PDB entry 5VWF | X-ray diffraction, 1.80 A resolution | chains A and B of the 3 polymer chains in the assembly

[Chain A]
Name: MHC class I antigen
Organism: Homo sapiens
Reference sequence: I3ZN84 (I3ZN84_HUMAN); residues 1-276 here correspond to UniProt positions 25-300 (UniProt number = residue number + 24)
Chain sequence (276 residues; numbered 1 to 276; the number before each row is that of its first residue):
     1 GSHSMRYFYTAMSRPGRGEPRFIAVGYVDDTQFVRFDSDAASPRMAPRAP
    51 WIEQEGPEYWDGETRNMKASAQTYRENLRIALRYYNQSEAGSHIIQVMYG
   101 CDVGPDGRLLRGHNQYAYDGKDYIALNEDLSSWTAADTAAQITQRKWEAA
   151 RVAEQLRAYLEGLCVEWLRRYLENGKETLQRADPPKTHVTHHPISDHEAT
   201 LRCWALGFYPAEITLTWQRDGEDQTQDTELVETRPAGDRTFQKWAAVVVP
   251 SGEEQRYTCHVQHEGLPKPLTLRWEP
Disulfide bonds: C101-C164, C203-C259
What the authors report for this chain:
  - specificity-determining residues: Y116

[Chain B]
Name: Beta-2-microglobulin
Organism: Homo sapiens
Reference sequence: P61769 (B2MG_HUMAN); residues 1-99 here correspond to UniProt positions 21-119 (UniProt number = residue number + 20)
Chain sequence (99 residues; numbered 1 to 99; the number before each row is that of its first residue):
     1 IQRTPKIQVYSRHPAENGKSNFLNCYVSGFHPSDIEVDLLKNGERIEKVE
    51 HSDLSFSKDWSFYLLYYTEFTPTEKDEYACRVNHVTLSQPKIVKWDRDM
Unresolved in the structure: 98-99
Disulfide bonds: C25-C80
UniProt features mapped onto this chain:
  - modified residue: Q2 (Pyrrolidone carboxylic acid)
  - glycosylation: I1 (N-linked (Glc) (glycation) isoleucine), K19 (N-linked (Glc) (glycation) lysine), K41 (N-linked (Glc) (glycation) lysine), K48 (N-linked (Glc) (glycation) lysine), K58 (N-linked (Glc) (glycation) lysine), K91 (N-linked (Glc) (glycation) lysine), K94 (N-linked (Glc) (glycation) lysine)

[Interface between chain A and chain B]
Pairs across the interface - 55 pairs, chain A then chain B:
  F8(A) with S55(B); F56(B), hydrophobic
  Y9(A) with F56(B)
  T10(A) with F56(B); F62(B)
  M12(A) with S33(B), hydrogen bond; D34(B); L54(B), hydrophobic
  R17(A) with D34(B), salt bridge
  I23(A) with L54(B), hydrophobic
  V25(A) with D53(B); L54(B); S55(B)
  Y27(A) with S55(B); Y63(B), hydrogen bond
  Q32(A) with D53(B), hydrogen bond
  R35(A) with D53(B), salt bridge
  R48(A) with D53(B), salt bridge
  I94(A) with H31(B); P32(B), hydrophobic; S33(B)
  Q96(A) with H31(B), hydrogen bond; F56(B); W60(B), hydrogen bond (side chain-backbone); F62(B)
  V97(A) with F56(B)
  M98(A) with F56(B), hydrophobic; K58(B); W60(B), hydrophobic
  Q115(A) with W60(B)
  Y116(A) with W60(B)
  A117(A) with W60(B), hydrophobic
  D119(A) with H31(B)
  G120(A) with R3(B), hydrogen bond (backbone-side chain); H31(B), hydrogen bond (backbone-side chain); W60(B)
  D122(A) with W60(B), hydrogen bond
  V231(A) with Q8(B)
  E232(A) with K6(B), salt bridge; Q8(B), hydrogen bond (backbone-side chain); Y26(B); S28(B), hydrogen bond
  T233(A) with Y26(B)
  R234(A) with Q8(B), hydrogen bond; Y10(B); Y26(B)
  P235(A) with Y10(B), hydrogen bond (backbone-side chain); N24(B); Y26(B)
  A236(A) with R12(B), hydrogen bond (backbone-side chain); N24(B), hydrogen bond (backbone-side chain)
  G237(A) with R12(B), hydrogen bond (backbone-side chain)
  Q242(A) with Y10(B); S11(B), hydrogen bond (side chain-backbone); R12(B), hydrogen bond (side chain-backbone)
Other interface residues (no listed pair), chain A (32 interface residues in all): K121, L206, D238
Other interface residues (no listed pair), chain B (27 interface residues in all): I1, H13, P14, S57, D59, L65

[In short]
32 residues of chain A and 27 residues of chain B are in contact, with 17 hydrogen bonds and 4 salt bridges.
Polar contacts include R17(A)-D34(B), R35(A)-D53(B) and R48(A)-D53(B). From the paper: the specificity
determinant Y116(A).
Here chain A is MHC class I antigen and chain B is Beta-2-microglobulin, both from Homo sapiens. Entry 5VWF
(HLA-B*58:03 presenting LTVQVARVY) was determined by X-ray diffraction (same publication as 5VUD, 5VUE, 5VUF,
5VVP, 5VWD, 5VWH and 5VWJ).
